Entry 7XZ2 (X-ray diffraction, 3.50 A resolution); this record covers chains A and B.

[Chain A (and B)]
Name: Tripartite motif-containing protein 72
From: Mus musculus
Notes: chain B of this document is another copy of the same molecule, construct and numbering; everything in this record applies to it too
Reference sequence: Q1XH17 (TRI72_MOUSE); residues 7-470 here = UniProt positions 7-470
Amino-acid sequence (466 residues; numbered 5 to 470; the number before each row is that of its first residue):
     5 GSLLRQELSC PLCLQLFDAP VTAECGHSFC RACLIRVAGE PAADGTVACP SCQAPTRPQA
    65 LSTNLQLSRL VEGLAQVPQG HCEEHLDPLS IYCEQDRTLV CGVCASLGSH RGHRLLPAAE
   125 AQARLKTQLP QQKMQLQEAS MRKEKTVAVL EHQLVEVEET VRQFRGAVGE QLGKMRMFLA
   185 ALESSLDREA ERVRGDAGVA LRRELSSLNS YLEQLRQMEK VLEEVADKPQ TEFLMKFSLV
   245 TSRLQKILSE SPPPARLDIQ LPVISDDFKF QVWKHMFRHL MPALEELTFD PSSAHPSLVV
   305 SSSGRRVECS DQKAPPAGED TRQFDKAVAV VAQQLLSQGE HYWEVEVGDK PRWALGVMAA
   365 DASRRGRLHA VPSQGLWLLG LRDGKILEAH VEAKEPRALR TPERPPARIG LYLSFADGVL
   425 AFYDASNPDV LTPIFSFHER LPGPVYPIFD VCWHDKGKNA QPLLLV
Disordered / not traced: 5-84, 259-262 (chain B: 5-84)
Differences from the reference sequence: expression tag (5-6); engineered mutation Ser-55 (Cys in Q1XH17), Ser-144 (Cys in Q1XH17), Ser-242 (Cys in Q1XH17), His-279 (Lys in Q1XH17), His-283 (Ala in Q1XH17)
Metal / ion sites: Zn2+ site 1: Cys-86, His-89, Cys-105, Cys-108; Zn2+ site 2: Cys-97, Asp-100, His-114, His-117
What the authors report for this chain:
  - mutagenesis - R368E/R369E/R371E, K460D/K462D: abolished binding to PS liposomes
  - mutagenesis - M138A: unchanged binding to PS liposomes
  - mutagenesis - Q57R: increased catalytic activity
  - mutagenesis - Q57R/R207E: unchanged catalytic activity
  - mutagenesis - Q57R/L74R: abolished catalytic activity

[How chain A and chain B interact]
Residue-residue contacts (144; chain A residue first):
  Leu-93(A) with Thr-235(B)
  Tyr-96(A) with Leu-238(B); Ser-242(B)
  Arg-101(A) with Ser-242(B)
  Thr-102(A) with Met-239(B)
  Leu-103(A) with Leu-238(B), hydrophobic
  Ala-122(A) with Gln-234(B); Leu-238(B)
  Gln-126(A) with Gln-234(B); Leu-238(B)
  Leu-129(A) with Leu-238(B), hydrophobic; Phe-241(B)
  Lys-130(A) with Ala-230(B); Phe-237(B)
  Leu-133(A) with Leu-226(B), hydrophobic; Phe-241(B), hydrophobic
  Gln-136(A) with Leu-226(B); Thr-245(B), hydrogen bond; Leu-248(B)
  Leu-140(A) with Leu-219(B), hydrophobic; Glu-223(B); Leu-248(B), hydrophobic; Leu-252(B), hydrophobic
  Gln-141(A) with Glu-223(B)
  Ser-144(A) with Leu-216(B); Leu-219(B)
  Lys-147(A) with Leu-212(B); Tyr-215(B); Leu-216(B); Ser-255(B); Pro-256(B)
  Glu-148(A) with Leu-216(B)
  Thr-150(A) with Leu-212(B)
  Val-151(A) with Leu-212(B), hydrophobic
  Leu-154(A) with Leu-205(B), hydrophobic; Glu-208(B); Leu-209(B), hydrophobic; Leu-212(B), hydrophobic
  Glu-155(A) with Leu-209(B)
  Gln-157(A) with Leu-205(B); Leu-261(B)
  Leu-158(A) with Leu-205(B)
  Glu-162(A) with Arg-198(B), salt bridge
  Val-165(A) with Ala-194(B); Arg-198(B)
  Phe-168(A) with Leu-190(B); Ala-194(B), hydrophobic; Leu-265(B), hydrophobic; Pro-266(B); Ile-268(B), hydrophobic
  Arg-169(A) with Asp-191(B), salt bridge
  Ala-171(A) with Ile-268(B), hydrophobic
  Val-172(A) with Leu-190(B), hydrophobic; Ile-268(B), hydrophobic
  Gly-173(A) with Glu-187(B)
  Gln-175(A) with Ser-269(B); Phe-272(B); Lys-273(B)
  Leu-176(A) with Leu-183(B); Leu-186(B), hydrophobic; Glu-187(B)
  Met-179(A) with Leu-183(B), hydrophobic; Val-276(B), hydrophobic; Met-280(B), hydrophobic
  Arg-180(A) with Leu-183(B); Ala-184(B); Glu-187(B), salt bridge
  Leu-183(A) with Met-179(B), hydrophobic; Arg-180(B), hydrogen bond (backbone-side chain)
  Ala-184(A) with Arg-180(B)
  Glu-187(A) with Gly-173(B); Leu-176(B); Arg-180(B), salt bridge
  Leu-190(A) with Phe-168(B); Val-172(B), hydrophobic
  Asp-191(A) with Arg-169(B), salt bridge
  Ala-194(A) with Phe-168(B), hydrophobic
  Glu-195(A) with Arg-169(B), salt bridge
  Arg-198(A) with Glu-162(B), salt bridge; Val-165(B)
  Gly-202(A) with Leu-158(B)
  Leu-205(A) with Leu-154(B), hydrophobic; Leu-158(B), hydrophobic
  Glu-208(A) with Leu-154(B)
  Leu-209(A) with Val-151(B), hydrophobic; Leu-154(B), hydrophobic; Glu-155(B)
  Leu-212(A) with Thr-150(B); Val-151(B), hydrophobic; Leu-154(B), hydrophobic
  Tyr-215(A) with Lys-147(B)
  Leu-216(A) with Lys-147(B)
  Gln-234(A) with Ala-122(B); Gln-126(B), hydrogen bond
  Phe-237(A) with Lys-130(B)
  Leu-238(A) with Tyr-96(B); Leu-103(B), hydrophobic
  Met-239(A) with Leu-93(B), hydrophobic
  Phe-241(A) with Leu-129(B); Leu-133(B), hydrophobic
  Ser-242(A) with Tyr-96(B); Arg-101(B)
  Thr-245(A) with Gln-136(B), hydrogen bond
  Leu-248(A) with Leu-140(B), hydrophobic
  Leu-265(A) with Thr-164(B); Val-165(B), hydrophobic
  Pro-266(A) with Phe-168(B)
  Ile-268(A) with Phe-168(B), hydrophobic; Ala-171(B), hydrophobic; Val-172(B), hydrophobic
  Ser-269(A) with Gln-175(B); Ala-420(B); Asp-421(B), hydrogen bond
  Asp-270(A) with Glu-344(B); Tyr-416(B); Ser-418(B), hydrogen bond; Ala-420(B); Asp-421(B)
  Asp-271(A) with Asp-421(B)
  Phe-272(A) with Gln-175(B)
  Lys-273(A) with Gln-175(B); Leu-284(B); Glu-344(B), salt bridge
  Phe-274(A) with Tyr-416(B)
  Val-276(A) with Met-179(B), hydrophobic
  Trp-277(A) with Trp-277(B), hydrogen bond (backbone-side chain); Phe-281(B), hydrophobic; Leu-284(B), hydrophobic
  Met-280(A) with Met-179(B), hydrophobic; Met-280(B), hydrophobic
  Phe-281(A) with Phe-274(B), hydrophobic; Trp-277(B), hydrophobic
  Leu-284(A) with Lys-273(B); Trp-277(B), hydrophobic
  Met-285(A) with Phe-274(B), hydrophobic
  Glu-344(A) with Asp-270(B); Lys-273(B), salt bridge
  Tyr-416(A) with Asp-270(B); Phe-274(B)
  Ser-418(A) with Asp-270(B), hydrogen bond
  Ala-420(A) with Asp-270(B)
  Asp-421(A) with Ser-269(B), hydrogen bond; Asp-270(B), hydrogen bond (side chain-backbone); Asp-271(B)
Also at the interface, not in a pair above, chain A (96 interface residues in all): His-85, Ala-125, Gln-132, Lys-137, Gln-139, Ala-143, Val-161, Thr-164, Leu-186, Ala-201, Asn-213, Leu-219, Glu-223, Leu-226, Thr-235, Leu-252, Pro-256, Pro-258, Ile-263, Gly-343
Also at the interface, not in a pair above, chain B (93 interface residues in all): Gln-139, Ala-143, Ser-144, Glu-148, Gln-157, Val-161, Glu-195, Ala-201, Gly-202, Asn-213, Met-222, Glu-227, Met-285, Gly-343

[Overview]
96 residues of chain A face 93 of chain B across their interface, with 10 hydrogen bonds and 9 salt bridges.
Among the polar pairs are Glu-162(A)/Arg-198(B), Arg-169(A)/Asp-191(B) and Arg-180(A)/Glu-187(B). The paper
reports that R368E/R369E/R371E and K460D/K462D of chain A abolish binding to PS liposomes; Q57R of chain A
increases catalytic activity; 6 substitutions were tested in all.
Chain A and chain B are both Tripartite motif-containing protein 72 (Mus musculus); the structure, TRIM E3
ubiquitin ligase, was determined by X-ray diffraction (same publication as 7XYY, 7XYZ, 7XZ0, 7XZ1 and 7XV2).
